PDB entry 7THJ | electron microscopy, 3.80 A resolution | chains G and H of the 8 polymer chains in the assembly

Chain G (and H):
Protein: Proliferating cell nuclear antigen
Organism: Saccharomyces cerevisiae
Notes: chain H of this document is another copy of the same molecule, construct and numbering; everything in this record applies to it too
UniProtKB: P15873 (PCNA_YEAST); residue numbers follow UniProt; this construct covers 1-258
Sequence (264 residues; numbered -5 to 258; the number before each row is that of its first residue; numbers below 1 keep their minus sign (Gly-5 is residue -5)):
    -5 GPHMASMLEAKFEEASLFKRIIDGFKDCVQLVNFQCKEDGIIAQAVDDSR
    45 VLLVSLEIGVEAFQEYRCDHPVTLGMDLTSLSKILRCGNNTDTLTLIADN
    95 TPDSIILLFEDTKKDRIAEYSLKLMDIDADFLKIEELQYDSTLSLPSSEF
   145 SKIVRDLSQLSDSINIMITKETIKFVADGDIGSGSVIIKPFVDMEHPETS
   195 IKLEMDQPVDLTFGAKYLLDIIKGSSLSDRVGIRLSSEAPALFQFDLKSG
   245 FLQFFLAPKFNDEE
Not modelled in the structure: -5 to -2, 256-258 (chain H: -5 to -2, 255-258)
Sequence notes: expression tag (-5 to 0)
Curated features (UniProtKB/Swiss-Prot):
  - DNA-binding region: Arg61 to Arg80
  - cross-link (Glycyl lysine isopeptide (Lys-Gly)): Lys127 (interchain with G-Cter in SUMO), Lys164 (interchain with G-Cter in SUMO)

Interface between chain G and chain H:
Contacting residue pairs (28; chain G residue first):
  Glu143(G) with Arg110(H), salt bridge
  Asp150(G) with Arg80(H); Cys81(H), hydrogen bond
  Gln153(G) with Lys77(H); Arg80(H)
  Leu154(G) with Ile78(H), hydrophobic
  Asp174(G) with Lys117(H)
  Ile175(G) with Ser74(H); Ser115(H); Leu116(H); Lys117(H), hydrogen bond (backbone-backbone)
  Gly176(G) with Ser115(H)
  Ser177(G) with Tyr114(H); Ser115(H), hydrogen bond (backbone-backbone)
  Gly178(G) with Glu113(H); Tyr114(H)
  Ser179(G) with Ile111(H); Ala112(H); Glu113(H), hydrogen bond (backbone-backbone)
  Val180(G) with Ile111(H)
  Ile181(G) with Asp109(H); Arg110(H); Ile111(H), hydrogen bond (backbone-backbone); Glu113(H)
  Ile182(G) with Asp109(H); Arg110(H)
  Lys183(G) with Asp109(H)
  Phe185(G) with Asp109(H)
Other interface residues (no listed pair), chain G (17 interface residues in all): Lys146, Leu151
Other interface residues (no listed pair), chain H (15 interface residues in all): Asn83

In short:
The interface between chain G and chain H involves 17 residues on one side and 15 on the other, with 5
hydrogen bonds and 1 salt bridge. Polar contacts include Glu143(G)-Arg110(H), Asp150(G)-Cys81(H) and
Ile175(G)-Lys117(H).
Both chains are Proliferating cell nuclear antigen (Saccharomyces cerevisiae). Entry 7THJ (Structure of the
yeast clamp loader (Replication Factor C RFC) bound to the sliding clamp (Proliferating ...) was determined by
electron microscopy together with 7THV, 7TI8, 7TIB, 7TIC, 7TID and 7TKU from the same study.
